PDB entry 6XKV | electron microscopy, 3.50 A resolution | chains C and D of the 6 polymer chains in the assembly

# Chain C
Protein: Cytochrome b
Source organism: Rhodobacter capsulatus (strain ATCC BAA-309 / NBRC 16581 / SB1003)
UniProt: D5ANZ3 (CYB_RHOCB); residues 1-437 here = UniProt positions 1-437
Amino-acid sequence (437 residues; row label = number of the first residue in the row):
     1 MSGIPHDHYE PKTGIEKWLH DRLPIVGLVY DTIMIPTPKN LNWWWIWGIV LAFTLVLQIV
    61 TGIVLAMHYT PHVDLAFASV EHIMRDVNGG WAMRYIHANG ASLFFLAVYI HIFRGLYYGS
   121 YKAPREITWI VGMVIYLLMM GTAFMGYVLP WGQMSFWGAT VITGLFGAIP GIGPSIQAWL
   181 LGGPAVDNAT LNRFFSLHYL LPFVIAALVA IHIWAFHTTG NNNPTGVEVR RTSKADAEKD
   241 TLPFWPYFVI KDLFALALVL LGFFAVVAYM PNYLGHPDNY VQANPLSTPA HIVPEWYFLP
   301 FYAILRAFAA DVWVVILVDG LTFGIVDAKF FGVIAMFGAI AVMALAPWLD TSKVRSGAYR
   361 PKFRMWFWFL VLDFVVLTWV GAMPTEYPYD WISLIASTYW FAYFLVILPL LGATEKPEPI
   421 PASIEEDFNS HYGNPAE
Disordered / not traced: 1, 233-236, 429-437
Swiss-Prot annotation at these positions:
  - binding site (heme b): His97, His111, His198, His212
  - mutagenesis: Phe144 (F144L/S: Loss of binding affinity for ubiquinone and ubiquinol)
Ion coordination: heme c Fe site 1: His97, His198; heme c Fe site 2: His111, His212
Small-molecule neighbours:
  - heme c (HEC), molecule 1: Trp45, Gly48, Ile49, Leu51, Ala52, Phe104, His111, Ile112, Arg114, Ser120, Arg125, Thr128, Trp129, Gly132, Met133, Ile135, Tyr136, Val209, His212, Phe216, Thr219, Gly220, Asn221, Asn222
  - heme c (HEC), molecule 2: Leu55, Gln58, Ile59, Gly62, Ile63, Leu65, Ala66, Tyr69, Arg94, His97, Ala98, Ala101, Phe104, Met139, Thr142, Ala143, Gly146, Tyr147, Leu149, Pro150, Phe195, His198, Tyr199, Pro202, Ile205, Asn279, Tyr297

# Chain D
Protein: Cytochrome c1
Source organism: Rhodobacter capsulatus (strain ATCC BAA-309 / NBRC 16581 / SB1003)
UniProt: D5ANZ4 (CY1_RHOCB); residues -20 to 258 here correspond to UniProt positions 1-279 (UniProt number = residue number + 21)
Amino-acid sequence (279 residues; row label = number of the first residue in the row; numbers below 1 keep their minus sign (Met-20 is residue -20)):
   -20 MKKLLISAVS ALVLGSGAAF ANSNVPDHAF SFEGIFGKYD QAQLRRGFQV YNEVCSACHG
    40 MKFVPIRTLA DDGGPQLDPT FVREYAAGLD TIIDKDSGEE RDRKETDMFP TRVGDGMGPD
   100 LSVMAKARAG FSGPAGSGMN QLFKGMGGPE YIYNYVIGFE ENPECAPEGI DGYYYNKTFQ
   160 IGGVPDTCKD AAGVKITHGS WARMPPPLVD DQVTYEDGTP ATVDQMAQDV SAFLMWAAEP
   220 KLVARKQMGL VAMVMLGLLS VMLYLTNKRL WAPYKGHKA
Disordered / not traced: -20 to 4, 108-125, 258
Swiss-Prot annotation at these positions:
  - binding site (heme c): Cys34, Cys37, His38, Met183
Glycans and other covalent adducts: heme c (HEC) linked to Cys34, Cys37
Ion coordination: heme c Fe: His38, Met183
Small-molecule neighbours: heme c (HEC): Val29, Val33, His38, Gly95, Met96, Gly97, Pro98, Leu100, Met103, Arg107, Tyr130, Ile131, Tyr134, Val135, Phe158, Ala181, Arg182, Met183, Pro184, Pro186, Leu187, Val209, Leu213

# Interface between chain C and chain D
Pairs across the interface (51; chain C residue first):
  Lys39(C) with Trp250(D)
  Phe77(C) with Phe42(D), hydrophobic
  Glu81(C) with Phe42(D)
  Met84(C) with Lys220(D)
  Arg85(C) with Phe42(D), hydrogen bond (side chain-backbone); Val43(D); Ala216(D), hydrogen bond (side chain-backbone); Lys220(D), hydrogen bond (backbone-side chain)
  Asp86(C) with Arg46(D), salt bridge
  Trp91(C) with Lys220(D); Ala223(D); Arg224(D); Met227(D), hydrophobic
  Tyr95(C) with Lys105(D); Glu218(D), hydrogen bond
  Leu242(C) with Tyr253(D), hydrophobic
  Pro246(C) with Leu249(D), hydrophobic
  Tyr247(C) with Leu249(D); Trp250(D)
  Phe248(C) with Trp250(D), hydrophobic
  Ile250(C) with Leu242(D); Thr245(D)
  Lys251(C) with Asn246(D)
  Leu253(C) with Leu242(D)
  Phe254(C) with Ser239(D); Leu242(D); Tyr243(D), hydrophobic
  Ala257(C) with Ser239(D)
  Leu258(C) with Ser239(D)
  Leu260(C) with Leu235(D)
  Leu261(C) with Met232(D); Leu235(D); Gly236(D)
  Phe264(C) with Met227(D), hydrophobic
  Ala268(C) with Arg224(D), hydrogen bond (backbone-side chain); Lys225(D); Gly228(D)
  Tyr269(C) with Lys225(D); Gly228(D); Leu229(D); Met232(D), hydrophobic
  Pro271(C) with Arg224(D)
  Pro277(C) with Lys105(D); Ala106(D); Arg107(D)
  Tyr280(C) with Val102(D); Lys105(D)
  Val281(C) with Ala106(D), hydrophobic
  Gln282(C) with Phe42(D)
  Asp427(C) with Lys257(D)
  Phe428(C) with Lys257(D)
Also at the interface, not in a pair above, chain C (36 interface residues in all): Ala78, Val87, Ala265, Val267, Asn272, Asp278
Also at the interface, not in a pair above, chain D (35 interface residues in all): Ile14, Lys41, Pro44, Ser101, Ala217, Ala231, Leu238

# Summary
The interface between chain C and chain D involves 36 residues on one side and 35 on the other; the contacts
include 5 hydrogen bonds and 1 salt bridge. Polar contacts include Asp86(C)-Arg46(D), Arg85(C)-Phe42(D) and
Arg85(C)-Ala216(D). Bound to chain C: heme c.
Chain C is Cytochrome b and chain D is Cytochrome c1, both from Rhodobacter capsulatus (strain ATCC BAA-309 /
NBRC 16581 / SB1003); the structure, R. capsulatus cyt bc1 with both FeS proteins in b position (CIII2 b-b),
was determined by electron microscopy, deposited together with 6XI0, 6XKT, 6XKU, 6XKW, 6XKX and 6XKZ.
